Entry 8Q4D (electron microscopy, 3.62 A resolution); this record covers chains C and d of the 30 polymer chains in the assembly.

== Chain C ==
Molecule: Putative transposase for insertion sequence element IS5376
Source organism: Geobacillus stearothermophilus
UniProt: Q45618 (TRA6_GEOSE); residues 1-373 here = UniProt positions 1-373
Sequence (373 residues; numbered 1 to 373; the number before each row is that of its first residue):
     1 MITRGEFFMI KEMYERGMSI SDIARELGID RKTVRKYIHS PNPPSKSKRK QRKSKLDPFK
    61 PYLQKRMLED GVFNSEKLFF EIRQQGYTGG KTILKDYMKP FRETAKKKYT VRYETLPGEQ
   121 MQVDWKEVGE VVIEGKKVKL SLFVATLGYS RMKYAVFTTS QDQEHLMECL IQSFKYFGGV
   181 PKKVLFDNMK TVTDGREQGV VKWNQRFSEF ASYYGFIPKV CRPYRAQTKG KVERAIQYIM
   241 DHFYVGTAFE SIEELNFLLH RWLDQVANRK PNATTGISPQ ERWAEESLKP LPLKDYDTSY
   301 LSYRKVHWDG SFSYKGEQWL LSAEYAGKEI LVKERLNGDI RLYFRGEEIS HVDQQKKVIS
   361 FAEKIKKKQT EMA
UniProt features mapped onto this chain:
  - DNA-binding region: Ile-20 to His-39 (H-T-H motif)
From the paper describing this entry:
  - mutagenesis - Y343A/R345A: decreased catalytic activity (IstB ATPase activity)
  - mutagenesis - Y343A/R345A: decreased catalytic activity on DNA integration
  - binding site for the ligand ADP: Glu-209, Tyr-213
  - mutagenesis - K126A, N188A, K190A, E209A, Y213A: decreased catalytic activity
  - binding site for DNA (118-MER) / TIR-transferred strand (chain d): Lys-126
  - binding site for DNA (118-MER) / TIR-transferred strand: Lys-190
  - mutagenesis - Y224A: decreased catalytic activity (integration activity)
  - mutagenesis - Y224A: unchanged catalytic activity (transposition activity)
  - catalytic residues: Asp-124, Asp-187, Glu-233
  - binding site for DNA (58-MER) / target-reverse complement: Asn-188, Lys-190, Tyr-224

== Chain d ==
Molecule: DNA (118-MER) / TIR-transferred strand
Sequence (118 nucleotides; each row starts with the number of its first residue):
     1 CCTTCTGGGG AATTTTAAAC CGGCGATTTT GGGGAAAAAA TAATCGGCCT TGACAGCTGC
    61 ACAGTAAGAG AATTATGCAG TGCTGCCATA ACCATGAGTG ATAACACTGC GGCCAACT
Sequence notes: expression tag (1-60)
Metal / ion sites: Mg2+: DG56 (shared with 2 residues of chain A; 1 residue of chain c)

== How chain C and chain d interact ==
Contacting residue pairs (36; chain C residue first):
  Arg-31(C) / DT6(d)  sugar contact
  Arg-31(C) / DG7(d)  salt bridge to the phosphate
  Arg-35(C) / DG7(d)  salt bridge to the phosphate
  Arg-49(C) / DA17(d)  hydrogen bond to the sugar
  Arg-52(C) / DA17(d)  hydrogen bond to the base
  Arg-52(C) / DA18(d)  sugar contact
  Arg-52(C) / DA19(d)  sugar contact
  Lys-53(C) / DA19(d)  sugar contact
  Ser-54(C) / DA19(d)  phosphate contact
  Ser-54(C) / DC20(d)  phosphate contact
  Lys-55(C) / DA19(d)  salt bridge to the phosphate
  Leu-56(C) / DC20(d)  phosphate contact
  Thr-88(C) / DC20(d)  sugar contact
  Thr-88(C) / DC21(d)  phosphate contact
  Gly-89(C) / DC20(d)  hydrogen bond to the phosphate
  Gly-89(C) / DC21(d)  phosphate contact
  Gly-90(C) / DC20(d)  sugar contact
  Gly-90(C) / DC21(d)  hydrogen bond to the phosphate
  Thr-92(C) / DC21(d)  hydrogen bond to the base
  Thr-92(C) / DG22(d)  hydrogen bond to the base
  Thr-92(C) / DG23(d)  base contact
  Ile-93(C) / DC20(d)  base contact
  Ile-93(C) / DC21(d)  base contact
  Arg-304(C) / DC49(d)  salt bridge to the phosphate
  Arg-304(C) / DT50(d)  phosphate contact
  Lys-305(C) / DT50(d)  hydrogen bond to the phosphate
  Lys-305(C) / DT51(d)  phosphate contact
  His-307(C) / DT51(d)  base contact
  His-307(C) / DG52(d)  base contact
  Ser-313(C) / DC49(d)  hydrogen bond to the phosphate
  Ser-313(C) / DT50(d)  base contact
  Tyr-314(C) / DC49(d)  hydrogen bond to the phosphate
  Lys-315(C) / DC48(d)  phosphate contact
  Lys-315(C) / DC49(d)  hydrogen bond to the phosphate
  Gly-316(C) / DC48(d)  phosphate contact
  Gly-316(C) / DC49(d)  phosphate contact
Other interface residues (no listed pair), chain C (26 interface residues in all): Lys-32, Ser-47, Arg-83, Tyr-87, Arg-102, Tyr-303
Other interface residues (no listed pair), chain d (18 interface residues in all): DG8, DT16, DT28, DT29

== Summary ==
Chain C and chain d form an interface of 26 and 18 residues respectively; the contacts include 10 hydrogen
bonds and 4 salt bridges. Polar pairs include Arg-52(C)/DA17(d), Thr-92(C)/DC21(d) and Thr-92(C)/DG22(d). From
the paper: catalytic residues Asp-124(C), Asp-187(C) and Glu-233(C); K126A, N188A and K190A of chain C, among
others, reduce catalytic activity; 7 substitutions were tested in all.
Here chain C is Putative transposase for insertion sequence element IS5376 (Geobacillus stearothermophilus)
and chain d is DNA (118-MER) / TIR-transferred strand. Entry 8Q4D (IstA-IstB(E167Q) Strand Transfer Complex)
was determined by electron microscopy, deposited together with 8Q3W.
